2AOF - chains A and B of the 3 polymer chains in the assembly; structure by X-ray diffraction, 1.32 A resolution.

Chain A:
Name: Pol polyprotein
From: Human immunodeficiency virus 1
Notes: EC 3.4.23.16; fragment: protease (retropepsin)
Reference sequence: P04587 (POL_HV1B5); residues 1-99 here correspond to UniProt positions 69-167 (UniProt number = residue number + 68)
Sequence (99 residues; row label = number of the first residue in the row):
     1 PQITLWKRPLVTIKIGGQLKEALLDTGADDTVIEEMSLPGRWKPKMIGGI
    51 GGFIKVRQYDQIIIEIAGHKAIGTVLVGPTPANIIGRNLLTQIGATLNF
Sequence notes: engineered mutation Lys-7 (Gln75 in P04587), Ile-33 (Leu101 in P04587), Ile-63 (Leu131 in P04587), Ala-67 (Cys135 in P04587), Ala-82 (Val150 in P04587), Ala-95 (Cys163 in P04587)
Bound ions: Na+ near Asp-60 (its only coordinating residue here)
Reported in the primary citation:
  - binding site for Peptide inhibitor: Trp-6, Arg-8, Gly-27, Asp-29, Asp-30, Ile-50, Ile-84
  - conformationally variable residues: Ile-50, Ala-82

Chain B:
Name: Pol polyprotein
From: Human immunodeficiency virus 1
Notes: EC 3.4.23.16; fragment: protease (retropepsin)
Reference sequence: P04587 (POL_HV1B5); residues 101-199 here correspond to UniProt positions 69-167 (UniProt number = residue number - 32)
Sequence (99 residues; each row starts with the number of its first residue):
   101 PQITLWKRPLVTIKIGGQLKEALLDTGADDTVIEEMSLPGRWKPKMIGGI
   151 GGFIKVRQYDQIIIEIAGHKAIGTVLVGPTPANIIGRNLLTQIGATLNF
Sequence notes: engineered mutation Lys-107 (Gln75 in P04587), Ile-133 (Leu101 in P04587), Ile-163 (Leu131 in P04587), Ala-167 (Cys135 in P04587), Ala-182 (Val150 in P04587), Ala-195 (Cys163 in P04587)

How chain A and chain B interact:
Contacting residue pairs - 98 pairs, chain A then chain B:
  Pro-1(A) with Leu-197(B); Asn-198(B); Phe-199(B), hydrogen bond (backbone-backbone)
  Gln-2(A) with Thr-196(B); Leu-197(B); Asn-198(B), hydrogen bond
  Ile-3(A) with Thr-196(B); Leu-197(B), hydrogen bond (backbone-backbone); Phe-199(B), hydrophobic
  Leu-5(A) with Arg-187(B), hydrogen bond (backbone-side chain); Leu-190(B), hydrophobic; Thr-191(B); Ala-195(B)
  Trp-6(A) with Arg-187(B), hydrogen bond (backbone-side chain); Thr-191(B)
  Lys-7(A) with Arg-187(B)
  Arg-8(A) with Asp-129(B), salt bridge; Arg-187(B)
  Pro-9(A) with Thr-126(B); Arg-187(B)
  Leu-23(A) with Gly-127(B)
  Leu-24(A) with Thr-126(B), hydrogen bond (backbone-side chain); Leu-197(B), hydrophobic
  Asp-25(A) with Asp-125(B); Thr-126(B); Gly-127(B), hydrogen bond (side chain-backbone)
  Thr-26(A) with Leu-105(B); Pro-109(B); Leu-124(B), hydrogen bond (side chain-backbone); Asp-125(B); Thr-126(B), hydrogen bond (side chain-backbone); Leu-197(B)
  Gly-27(A) with Leu-123(B); Asp-125(B), hydrogen bond (backbone-side chain)
  Asp-29(A) with Arg-108(B), salt bridge
  Gly-48(A) with Ile-150(B)
  Gly-49(A) with Ile-150(B); Pro-181(B)
  Ile-50(A) with Val-132(B), hydrophobic; Gly-149(B); Ile-150(B), hydrogen bond (backbone-backbone); Gly-152(B); Ile-154(B); Thr-180(B); Pro-181(B); Ile-184(B), hydrophobic
  Gly-51(A) with Gly-151(B); Gly-152(B); Ile-154(B)
  Gly-52(A) with Ile-150(B); Gly-151(B)
  Ile-54(A) with Ile-150(B); Gly-151(B)
  His-69(A) with Phe-199(B)
  Thr-80(A) with Ile-150(B)
  Pro-81(A) with Gly-149(B); Ile-150(B)
  Arg-87(A) with Leu-105(B), hydrogen bond (side chain-backbone); Trp-106(B), hydrogen bond (side chain-backbone); Lys-107(B); Arg-108(B); Pro-109(B)
  Leu-90(A) with Leu-105(B), hydrophobic
  Thr-91(A) with Leu-105(B); Trp-106(B)
  Gln-92(A) with Trp-106(B)
  Ile-93(A) with Phe-199(B)
  Gly-94(A) with Asn-198(B); Phe-199(B)
  Ala-95(A) with Leu-105(B); Asn-198(B); Phe-199(B), hydrophobic
  Thr-96(A) with Gln-102(B); Ile-103(B); Thr-104(B); Thr-196(B); Leu-197(B); Asn-198(B), hydrogen bond (backbone-backbone)
  Leu-97(A) with Pro-101(B); Gln-102(B); Ile-103(B), hydrogen bond (backbone-backbone); Leu-124(B), hydrophobic; Thr-126(B); Thr-196(B)
  Asn-98(A) with Pro-101(B); Gln-102(B), hydrogen bond; Gly-194(B); Ala-195(B); Thr-196(B), hydrogen bond (backbone-backbone); Asn-198(B)
  Phe-99(A) with Pro-101(B), hydrogen bond (backbone-backbone); Ile-103(B), hydrophobic; Leu-124(B), hydrophobic; Ala-167(B), hydrophobic; His-169(B); Ile-193(B); Gly-194(B); Ala-195(B), hydrophobic
Interface residues without a listed pair, chain A (39 interface residues in all): Thr-4, Ile-47, Phe-53, Ala-67, Ile-84
Interface residues without a listed pair, chain B (39 interface residues in all): Ile-147, Gly-148, Phe-153

Summary:
Chain A and chain B each contribute 39 residues to their interface; the contacts include 18 hydrogen bonds and
2 salt bridges. Among the polar pairs are Arg-8(A)/Asp-129(B), Asp-29(A)/Arg-108(B) and Gln-2(A)/Asn-198(B).
The paper reports a binding site for Peptide inhibitor at Trp-6(A), Arg-8(A) and Gly-27(A) among others;
conformational variability at Ile-50(A) and Ala-82(A).
Both chains are Pol polyprotein (Human immunodeficiency virus 1). Entry 2AOF (Crystal structure analysis of
HIV-1 Protease mutant V82A with a substrate analog P1-P6) was determined by X-ray diffraction (same
publication as 2AOH, 2AOI and 2AOJ).
